PDB entry 2VT6 | X-ray diffraction, 2.40 A resolution | chains A and B

[Chain A (and B)]
Name: Acetylcholinesterase
Organism: Torpedo californica
Notes: EC 3.1.1.7; chain B of this document is another copy of the same molecule, construct and numbering; everything in this record applies to it too
Reference sequence: P04058 (ACES_TORCA); residues 1-537 here correspond to UniProt positions 22-558 (UniProt number = residue number + 21)
Sequence (537 residues; numbered 1 to 537; the number before each row is that of its first residue):
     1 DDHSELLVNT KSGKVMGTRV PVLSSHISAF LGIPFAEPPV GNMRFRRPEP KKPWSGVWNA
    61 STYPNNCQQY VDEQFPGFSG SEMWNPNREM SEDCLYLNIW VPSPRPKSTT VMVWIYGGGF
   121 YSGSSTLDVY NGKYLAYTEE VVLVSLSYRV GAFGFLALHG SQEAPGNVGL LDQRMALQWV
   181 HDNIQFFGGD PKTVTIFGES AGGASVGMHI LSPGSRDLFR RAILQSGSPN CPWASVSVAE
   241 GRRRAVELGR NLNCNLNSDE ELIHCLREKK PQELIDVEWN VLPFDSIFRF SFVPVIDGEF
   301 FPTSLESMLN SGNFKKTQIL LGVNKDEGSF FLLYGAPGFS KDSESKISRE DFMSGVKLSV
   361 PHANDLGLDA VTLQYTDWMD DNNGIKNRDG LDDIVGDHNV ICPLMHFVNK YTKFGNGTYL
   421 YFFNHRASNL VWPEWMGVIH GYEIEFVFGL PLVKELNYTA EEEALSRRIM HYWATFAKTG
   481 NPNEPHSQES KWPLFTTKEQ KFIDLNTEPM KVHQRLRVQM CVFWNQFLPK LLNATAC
Not modelled in the structure: 1-3, 486-489, 537 (chain B: 1-3, 536-537)
Cystine bridges: Cys67-Cys94, Cys254-Cys265, Cys402-Cys521
Covalent attachments: N-acetylglucosamine (NAG) linked to Asn59, Asn416
Curated features (UniProtKB/Swiss-Prot):
  - active site: Ser200 (Acyl-ester intermediate), Glu327 (Charge relay system), His440 (Charge relay system)
  - glycosylation (N-linked (GlcNAc...) asparagine): Asn59, Asn416, Asn457, Asn533
Reported in the primary citation:
  - conformationally variable residues: Met83, Trp84, Glu199, His440

[Interface between chain A and chain B]
Contacting residue pairs (38):
  Leu366(A) with Phe527(B); Lys530(B); Leu531(B); Ala534(B), hydrophobic
  Asp369(A) with Lys530(B), salt bridge
  Ala370(A) with Phe527(B), hydrophobic
  Leu373(A) with Gln519(B); Val522(B), hydrophobic; Phe523(B), hydrophobic; Phe527(B), hydrophobic
  Thr376(A) with Gln519(B), hydrogen bond (backbone-side chain)
  Asp377(A) with Gln519(B)
  Trp378(A) with Arg515(B), hydrogen bond (backbone-side chain); Val518(B); Gln519(B), hydrogen bond (backbone-side chain); Val522(B)
  Met379(A) with Val518(B), hydrophobic
  Asp381(A) with Arg515(B), salt bridge
  Arg515(A) with Trp378(B), hydrogen bond (side chain-backbone); Asp381(B), salt bridge
  Val518(A) with Trp378(B); Met379(B), hydrophobic
  Gln519(A) with Leu373(B), hydrogen bond (side chain-backbone); Thr376(B), hydrogen bond (side chain-backbone); Asp377(B); Trp378(B), hydrogen bond (side chain-backbone)
  Val522(A) with Leu373(B), hydrophobic; Trp378(B), hydrophobic
  Phe523(A) with Leu373(B), hydrophobic
  Phe527(A) with Leu366(B); Ala370(B), hydrophobic; Leu373(B), hydrophobic; Leu531(B), hydrophobic
  Lys530(A) with Asp365(B), salt bridge; Leu366(B); Asp369(B), salt bridge
  Leu531(A) with Leu366(B), hydrophobic
  Thr535(A) with Ala534(B)
Also at the interface, not in a pair above, chain A (21 interface residues in all): Asp365, Gln374, Ala534
Also at the interface, not in a pair above, chain B (20 interface residues in all): Gln374

[Overview]
The interface between chain A and chain B involves 21 residues on one side and 20 on the other, with 7
hydrogen bonds and 5 salt bridges. Among the polar pairs are Asp369(A)-Lys530(B), Asp381(A)-Arg515(B) and
Lys530(A)-Asp365(B). N-acetylglucosamine is covalently linked to Asn59(A) and Asn416(A). The paper reports
conformational variability at Met83(A), Trp84(A) and Glu199(A) among others.
Chain A and chain B are both Acetylcholinesterase (Torpedo californica); the structure, Native Torpedo
californica acetylcholinesterase collected with a cumulated dose of 9400000 Gy, was determined by X-ray
diffraction together with 2VJA, 2VJB, 2VJC, 2VJD and 2VT7 from the same study.
